8OQC - chain A; structure by X-ray diffraction, 1.50 A resolution.

# Chain A
Molecule: Ribonuclease pancreatic
Source organism: Bos taurus
Notes: EC 4.6.1.18
UniProtKB: P61823 (RNAS1_BOVIN); residues 1-124 here correspond to UniProt positions 27-150 (UniProt number = residue number + 26)
Amino-acid sequence (124 residues; row label = number of the first residue in the row):
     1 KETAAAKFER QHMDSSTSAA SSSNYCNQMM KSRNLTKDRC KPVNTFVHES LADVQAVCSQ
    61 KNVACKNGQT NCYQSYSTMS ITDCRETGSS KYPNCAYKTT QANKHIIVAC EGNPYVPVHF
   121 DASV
Disulfide bonds: Cys26-Cys84, Cys40-Cys95, Cys58-Cys110, Cys65-Cys72
Bound ions: dirhodium (II) tetraacetate Rh near His105 (its only coordinating residue here); Rh ion near His119 (its only coordinating residue here)
Residues lining bound ligands:
  - D1O (tri-(mi2-acetato-(O, O')-diaqua-dirhodium(II, II)): Lys7, Phe8, Gln11, His12, Glu111, Val118, His119
  - dirhodium (II) tetraacetate (VVU): Thr78, His105, Val124
UniProt features mapped onto this chain:
  - active site: His12 (Proton acceptor), His119 (Proton donor)
  - binding site (substrate): Lys7, Arg10, Lys41 to Thr45, Lys66, Arg85
  - glycosylation: Lys1 (N-linked (Glc) (glycation) lysine), Lys7 (N-linked (Glc) (glycation) lysine), Asn34 (N-linked (GlcNAc...) asparagine), Lys37 (N-linked (Glc) (glycation) lysine), Lys41 (N-linked (Glc) (glycation) lysine)
From the paper describing this entry:
  - dirhodium (II) tetraacetate coordination: His105
  - D1O coordination: His119

# Overview
Ligands of chain A: compound D1O and dirhodium (II) tetraacetate. Curated annotation (UniProt) lists
active-site residues His12 and His119 and 9 substrate-binding residues. The paper reports dirhodium (II)
tetraacetate coordination by His105; D1O coordination by His119.
Chain A is Ribonuclease pancreatic (Bos taurus); the structure, Dirhodium tetraacetate/ribonuclease A adduct
in the P3221 space group (1 h soaking), was determined by X-ray diffraction, deposited together with 8OQD,
8OQE, 8OQF and 8OQG.
